PDB entry 6K0A | electron microscopy, 4.60 A resolution (low resolution: residue-level contacts below are approximate; hydrogen-bond / salt-bridge calls are withheld) | chains H and J of the 12 polymer chains in the assembly

Chain H:
Name: Ribonuclease P protein component 4
From: Methanocaldococcus jannaschii (strain ATCC 43067 / DSM 2661 / JAL-1 / JCM 10045 / NBRC 100440)
Notes: EC 3.1.26.5; fragment: Rpp21
UniProtKB: Q58372 (RNP4_METJA); residues 1-128 here = UniProt positions 1-128
Sequence (128 residues; each row starts with the number of its first residue):
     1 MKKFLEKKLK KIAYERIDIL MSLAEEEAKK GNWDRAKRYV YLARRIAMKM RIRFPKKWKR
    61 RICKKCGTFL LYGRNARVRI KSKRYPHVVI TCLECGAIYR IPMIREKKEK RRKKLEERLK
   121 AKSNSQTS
Unresolved in the structure: 1-2, 122-128
Curated features (UniProtKB/Swiss-Prot):
  - binding site (Zn(2+)): Cys63, Cys66, Cys92, Cys95
Bound ions: Zn2+: Cys63, Cys66, Cys92, Cys95

Chain J:
Name: 50S ribosomal protein L7Ae
From: Methanocaldococcus jannaschii (strain ATCC 43067 / DSM 2661 / JAL-1 / JCM 10045 / NBRC 100440)
Notes: fragment: L7Ae
UniProtKB: P54066 (RL7A_METJA); numbering as in UniProt (aligned over 1-117)
Sequence (117 residues; each row starts with the number of its first residue):
     1 MAVYVKFKVP EEIQKELLDA VAKAQKIKKG ANEVTKAVER GIAKLVIIAE DVKPEEVVAH
    61 LPYLCEEKGI PYAYVASKQD LGKAAGLEVA ASSVAIINEG DAEELKVLIE KVNVLKQ
Unresolved in the structure: 1

Interface between chain H and chain J:
Contacting residue pairs (10):
  Glu25(H) - Tyr63(J)
  Lys57(H) - Val3(J)
  Arg60(H) - Glu56(J)
  Tyr72(H) - His60(J)
  Tyr72(H) - Leu64(J)
  Arg74(H) - Glu67(J)
  Ile80(H) - Asn32(J)
  Met103(H) - Pro54(J)
  Met103(H) - Val57(J)
  Glu106(H) - Lys53(J)
Other interface residues (no listed pair), chain H (12 interface residues in all): Arg61, Gly73, Val78, Lys110
Other interface residues (no listed pair), chain J (12 interface residues in all): Ala31, Lys68

In short:
Chain H and chain J each contribute 12 residues to their interface. The Zn2+ site is built by Cys63(H),
Cys66(H), Cys92(H) and Cys95(H). From UniProt: 4 Zn2+-binding residues on chain H.
Here chain H is Ribonuclease P protein component 4 and chain J is 50S ribosomal protein L7Ae, both from
Methanocaldococcus jannaschii (strain ATCC 43067 / DSM 2661 / JAL-1 / JCM 10045 / NBRC 100440). Entry 6K0A
(cryo-EM structure of an archaeal Ribonuclease P) was determined by electron microscopy together with 6K0B
from the same study.
